5J19 - chains A and D; structure by X-ray diffraction, 2.00 A resolution.

Chain A:
Name: Serine/threonine-protein kinase PLK1
Source organism: Homo sapiens
Notes: EC 2.7.11.21; fragment: Polo-box domain
UniProt: P53350 (PLK1_HUMAN); residue numbers follow UniProt; this construct covers 367-594
Sequence (234 residues; each row starts with the number of its first residue):
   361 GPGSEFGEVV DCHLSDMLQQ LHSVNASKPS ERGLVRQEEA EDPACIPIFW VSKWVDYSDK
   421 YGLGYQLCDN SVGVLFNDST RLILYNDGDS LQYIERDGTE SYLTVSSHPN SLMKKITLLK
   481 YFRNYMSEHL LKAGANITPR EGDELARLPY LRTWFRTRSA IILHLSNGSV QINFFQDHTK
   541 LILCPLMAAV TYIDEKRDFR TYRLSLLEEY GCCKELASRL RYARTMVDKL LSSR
Not modelled in the structure: 361-370, 393-394, 594
Sequence notes: expression tag (361-366)
Curated features (UniProtKB/Swiss-Prot):
  - region: Ala493 to Arg507 (Linker), His538 to Lys540 (Important for interaction with phosphorylated proteins)
  - modified residue: Ser375 (Phosphoserine), Ser450 (Phosphoserine), Thr498 (Phosphothreonine)
  - cross-link: Lys492 (Glycyl lysine isopeptide (Lys-Gly) (interchain with G-Cter in ubiquitin))
  - mutagenesis: Trp414 (W414F: Abolishes interaction with CDC25C and reduces centrosomal localization; W414F: No effect on centrosomal localization, nor on S-phase progression; when asscociated with A-427 ...), Val415 (V415A: Loss of centrosomal localization and of S-phase progression; when associated with A- 414 and A-427), Leu427 (L427A: No effect on centrosomal localization, nor on S-phase progression; when associated with A-414. Loss of centrosomal localization and of S-phase progression; when associated with A- 414 and A-415), Lys492 (K492R: Severe mitotic defects leading to prometaphase delay. Increased localization at kinetochores leading to increased levels of phosphorylated BUBR1), His538 (H538A: In pincer mutant; loss of centrosomal location and decreased interaction with phosphorylated CDC25C and BUB1; when associated with M-540), Lys540 (K540M: In pincer mutant; loss of centrosomal location and decreased interaction with phosphorylated CDC25C and BUB1; when associated with A-538)

Chain D:
Name: Phosphorylated peptide from Partner of Numb
UniProt: O96561 (O96561_DROME); numbering as in UniProt (aligned over 52-66)
Sequence (15 residues; row label = number of the first residue in the row):
    52 ESCFTNAAFS STPKK
Not modelled in the structure: 52-57, 66
Modified residues: Thr63 (phosphothreonine; TPO)

How chain A and chain D interact:
Residue-residue contacts (24; chain A residue first):
  Lys413(A) - Ser62(D)
  Trp414(A) - Phe60(D)
  Trp414(A) - Ser61(D)
  Trp414(A) - Ser62(D)  hydrogen bond (backbone-backbone)
  Val415(A) - Phe60(D)  hydrophobic
  Asp416(A) - Phe60(D)  hydrogen bond (backbone-backbone)
  Tyr417(A) - Phe60(D)  hydrophobic
  Tyr485(A) - Phe60(D)
  Ser487(A) - Lys65(D)  hydrogen bond (backbone-side chain)
  Glu488(A) - Lys65(D)  hydrogen bond (backbone-side chain)
  His489(A) - Pro64(D)
  His489(A) - Lys65(D)  hydrogen bond (backbone-backbone)
  Leu490(A) - Ser61(D)
  Leu490(A) - Ser62(D)
  Leu490(A) - Thr63(D)
  Leu490(A) - Pro64(D)  hydrophobic
  Leu490(A) - Lys65(D)
  Leu491(A) - Thr63(D)  hydrogen bond (backbone-backbone)
  Leu491(A) - Pro64(D)
  Leu491(A) - Lys65(D)
  Arg516(A) - Ala58(D)
  Arg516(A) - Ala59(D)  hydrogen bond (side chain-backbone)
  His538(A) - Thr63(D)
  Lys540(A) - Thr63(D)
Other interface residues (no listed pair), chain A (15 interface residues in all): Phe534

In short:
15 residues of chain A and 8 residues of chain D are in contact; the contacts include 7 hydrogen bonds. Among
the polar pairs are Ser487(A)-Lys65(D), Glu488(A)-Lys65(D) and Arg516(A)-Ala59(D). Curated annotation
(UniProt) lists 6 mutagenesis sites on chain A.
Chain A is Serine/threonine-protein kinase PLK1 (Homo sapiens) and chain D is Phosphorylated peptide from
Partner of Numb; the structure, phospho-Pon binding-induced Plk1 dimerization, was determined by X-ray
diffraction.
